Entry 8RK7 (electron microscopy, 4.46 A resolution (low resolution: residue-level contacts below are approximate; hydrogen-bond / salt-bridge calls are withheld)); this record covers chains I and C of the 3 polymer chains in the assembly.

== Chain I ==
Protein: DUF2163 domain-containing protein
From: Pseudomonas phage JBD30
UniProtKB: L7P7M8 (L7P7M8_9CAUD); residues 1-273 here = UniProt positions 1-273
Sequence (273 residues; row label = number of the first residue in the row):
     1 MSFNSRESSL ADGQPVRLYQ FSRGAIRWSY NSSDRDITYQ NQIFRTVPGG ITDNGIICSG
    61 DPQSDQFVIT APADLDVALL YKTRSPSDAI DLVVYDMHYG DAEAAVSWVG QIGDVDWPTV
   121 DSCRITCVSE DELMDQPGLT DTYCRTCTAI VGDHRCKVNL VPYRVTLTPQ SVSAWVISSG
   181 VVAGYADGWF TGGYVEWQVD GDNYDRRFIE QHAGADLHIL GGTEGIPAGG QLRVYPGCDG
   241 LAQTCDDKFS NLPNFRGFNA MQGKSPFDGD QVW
Disordered / not traced: 1
Ligand contacts: Fe ion (FE): Cys-147, Cys-156, Cys-238, Cys-245
From the paper describing this entry:
  - Fe ion coordination: Cys-156

== Chain C ==
Protein: Virion structural protein
From: Pseudomonas phage JBD30
UniProtKB: L7P802 (L7P802_9CAUD); numbering as in UniProt (aligned over 1-567)
Sequence (567 residues; each row starts with the number of its first residue):
     1 MATFPGFQVP KPVEGIVAGI TPNIDALELN QDISLAAVAA STWGGAYGAH QPVEVIHSTY
    61 QAVHQSALEE NYYNRLWLIP TAMELGNVVS TQIRPASVWN AYFSPRTLTA IDREAADGIT
   121 LSGQASPPLG FAALEERTWT VSIGTDGPPV VNARIVWRLQ GEPNLVLVIT GNRIIAWTFA
   181 PDWGDSIVER LSASTNILQS ESAVTQRRAM RLAPRREFDA NMYAVDRERQ LLDMTLFGWG
   241 ARIWALPIWP DIQLLHQPLA AGSLGIPCDT AGLDFRDGGL AMLRGEDAFT YEVVEVKTVT
   301 ASGLDLVRPV QAAWGTGSRL YPVRTAQLTE QPTLTRLTDT AQSARVSFLV MEPSAWPELM
   361 PATTYRGRPV LEQRPDESED LTSSYQRLLS TLDNGSAIPR VTDVAGMALP VIGHRWIGMG
   421 RAERSAFRSL VYALRGQQKP LWVPTHADDL TLVATVSQLS TALDVRNIGY ARFANGRPGR
   481 RDIRIELYDG TVYHRRILTS TELDADTERV AIDAALGRLV EPTDVARICF MALCSAASDV
   541 VEIEHVTDSE GVATAALTFK GVRDDEF
Disordered / not traced: 1-13

== How chain I and chain C interact ==
Contacting residue pairs (20; chain I residue first):
  Glu-7(I) / Gln-206(C)
  Leu-10(I) / Thr-205(C)
  Leu-10(I) / Arg-207(C)
  Ala-11(I) / Gln-438(C)
  Asp-12(I) / Gln-438(C)
  Gly-13(I) / Arg-207(C)
  Gly-13(I) / Arg-208(C)
  Gly-13(I) / Ala-209(C)
  Gly-13(I) / Gln-438(C)
  Gln-14(I) / Ala-209(C)
  Gln-14(I) / Arg-435(C)
  Pro-15(I) / Arg-208(C)
  Pro-15(I) / Ala-209(C)
  Pro-15(I) / Met-210(C)
  Ser-33(I) / Leu-212(C)
  Asp-34(I) / Leu-212(C)
  Asp-34(I) / Ala-213(C)
  Arg-35(I) / Leu-212(C)
  Arg-35(I) / Ala-213(C)
  Arg-35(I) / Pro-353(C)
Interface residues without a listed pair, chain I (12 interface residues in all): Ser-9, Tyr-99
Interface residues without a listed pair, chain C (13 interface residues in all): Pro-440, Asp-564

== In short ==
The interface between chain I and chain C involves 12 residues on one side and 13 on the other. Ligands of
chain I: Fe ion. The paper reports Fe ion coordination by Cys-156(I).
Chain I is DUF2163 domain-containing protein and chain C is Virion structural protein, both from Pseudomonas
phage JBD30; the structure, Baseplate of bacteriophage JBD30 computed in C3 symmetry, was determined by
electron microscopy (same publication as 8RK3, 8RK5, 8RK6, 8RKA and 8RKB).
